8WOF - chains M and P of the 13 polymer chains in the assembly; structure by electron microscopy, 3.30 A resolution.

Chain M:
Protein: Helicase HerA central domain-containing protein
From: Paenibacillus sp. 453mf
Chain sequence (696 residues; numbered 1 to 696; the number before each row is that of its first residue):
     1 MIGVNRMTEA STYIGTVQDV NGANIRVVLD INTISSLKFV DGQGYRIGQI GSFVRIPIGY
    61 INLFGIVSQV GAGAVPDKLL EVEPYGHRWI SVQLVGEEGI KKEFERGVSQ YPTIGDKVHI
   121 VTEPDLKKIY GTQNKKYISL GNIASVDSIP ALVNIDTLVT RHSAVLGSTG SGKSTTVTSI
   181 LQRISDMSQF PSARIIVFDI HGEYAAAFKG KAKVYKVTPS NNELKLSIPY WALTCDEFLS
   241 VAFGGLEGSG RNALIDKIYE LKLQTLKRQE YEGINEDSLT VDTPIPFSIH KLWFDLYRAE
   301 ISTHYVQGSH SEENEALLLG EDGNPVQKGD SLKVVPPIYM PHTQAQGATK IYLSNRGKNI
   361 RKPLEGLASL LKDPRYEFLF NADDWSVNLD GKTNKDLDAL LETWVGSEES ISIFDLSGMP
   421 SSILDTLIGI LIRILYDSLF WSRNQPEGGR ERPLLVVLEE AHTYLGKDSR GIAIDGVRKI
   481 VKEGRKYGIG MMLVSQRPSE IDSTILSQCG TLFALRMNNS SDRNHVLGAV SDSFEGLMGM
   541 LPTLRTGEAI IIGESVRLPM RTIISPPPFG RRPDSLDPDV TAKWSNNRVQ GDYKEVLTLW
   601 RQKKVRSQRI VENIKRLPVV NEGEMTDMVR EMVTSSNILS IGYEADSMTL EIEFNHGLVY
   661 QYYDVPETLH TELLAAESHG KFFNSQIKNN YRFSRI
Not modelled in the structure: 1-8, 620-635

Chain P:
Protein: SIR2-like domain-containing protein
From: Paenibacillus sp. 453mf
Reference sequence: A0A1I6T0R8 (A0A1I6T0R8_9BACL); residues 1-381 here = UniProt positions 1-381
Chain sequence (381 residues; each row starts with the number of its first residue):
     1 MDHSITASYY DTTQQLSLLK HVLSEDKRPI AFIIAAGCPV SIRHNDAPLI PDVAGLTRKI
    61 SDSFGGNPDS LLMKIIQNLK TTIPNPTIED ILSYIRLLQQ IPMSGKIHDV ENSVINALEE
   121 SICELIEEEV NVDLPGNATP YHKIAAWINS INREHQVEIF TTNYDLLMEQ ALEELNVPYF
   181 DGFVGSKRAF FDIRTIEENK LPSRWSKLWK LHGSINWQLD KQTQTIWRGT PSKGCSLIHP
   241 SHLKYDQSRK MPYLVMMDQL KLFLNQPSAI LITCGYSYKD QHINEVLSQG LQTNPNALIY
   301 GLQYDVLENY QEAKDMALKR SNLILLAKDR AIIGKKEGEW KPDPQSSQDN DPLLFFKLGD
   361 FQHLASFLEE ISQYDWSKQN D
Not modelled in the structure: 1-7, 65-69, 246-250, 342-353, 374-381

Chain M / chain P interface:
Pairs across the interface (8):
  Ile34(M) - Lys27(P)
  Leu37(M) - Arg28(P)
  Phe39(M) - Arg28(P)
  Phe39(M) - Asn296(P)
  Phe39(M) - Leu298(P)  hydrophobic
  Asp41(M) - Ser321(P)
  Gly42(M) - Leu298(P)
  Arg46(M) - His21(P)
Interface residues without a listed pair, chain M (7 interface residues in all): Ser35
Interface residues without a listed pair, chain P (8 interface residues in all): Val22, Asn322

In short:
7 residues of chain M face 8 of chain P across their interface.
Here chain M is Helicase HerA central domain-containing protein and chain P is SIR2-like domain-containing
protein, both from Paenibacillus sp. 453mf. Entry 8WOF (Cryo-EM structure of SIR2/HerA complex) was determined
by electron microscopy.
